4W80 - chains B and D of the 4 polymer chains in the assembly; structure by X-ray diffraction, 3.20 A resolution.

Chain B (and D):
Name: B-cell receptor-associated protein 29
From: Homo sapiens
Notes: chain D of this document is another copy of the same molecule, construct and numbering; everything in this record applies to it too
Reference sequence: Q9UHQ4 (BAP29_HUMAN), isoform Q9UHQ4-2; residues 168-229 here = UniProt positions 168-229
Sequence (64 residues; each row starts with the number of its first residue):
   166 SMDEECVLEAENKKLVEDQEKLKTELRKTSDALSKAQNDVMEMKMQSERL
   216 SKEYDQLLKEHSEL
Construct notes: expression tag (166-167)

Interface between chain B and chain D:
Pairs across the interface (54):
  Leu173(B) - His226(D)
  Glu176(B) - Gln221(D)
  Glu176(B) - Leu222(D)
  Glu176(B) - Glu225(D)
  Glu176(B) - His226(D)  salt bridge
  Asn177(B) - Leu222(D)
  Lys179(B) - Glu218(D)  salt bridge
  Leu180(B) - Leu215(D)
  Leu180(B) - Glu218(D)
  Asp183(B) - Gln211(D)
  Asp183(B) - Arg214(D)  salt bridge
  Asp183(B) - Leu215(D)
  Asp183(B) - Glu218(D)
  Gln184(B) - Leu215(D)
  Lys186(B) - Gln211(D)
  Leu187(B) - Met208(D)  hydrophobic
  Leu187(B) - Leu215(D)  hydrophobic
  Glu190(B) - Glu207(D)
  Glu190(B) - Met208(D)
  Glu190(B) - Gln211(D)  hydrogen bond
  Leu191(B) - Met208(D)  hydrophobic
  Lys193(B) - Asp204(D)
  Thr194(B) - Asp204(D)
  Thr194(B) - Met208(D)
  Ala197(B) - Ala197(D)
  Leu198(B) - Ala201(D)  hydrophobic
  Ala201(B) - Ala197(D)  hydrophobic
  Ala201(B) - Leu198(D)  hydrophobic
  Asp204(B) - Lys193(D)  salt bridge
  Asp204(B) - Thr194(D)
  Val205(B) - Thr194(D)
  Glu207(B) - Glu190(D)
  Glu207(B) - Lys193(D)  salt bridge
  Met208(B) - Glu190(D)
  Met208(B) - Leu191(D)  hydrophobic
  Met208(B) - Thr194(D)
  Gln211(B) - Asp183(D)
  Gln211(B) - Lys186(D)
  Gln211(B) - Glu190(D)
  Leu215(B) - Leu180(D)  hydrophobic
  Leu215(B) - Asp183(D)
  Leu215(B) - Gln184(D)
  Glu218(B) - Lys179(D)
  Glu218(B) - Leu180(D)
  Glu218(B) - Asp183(D)
  Tyr219(B) - Leu180(D)  hydrophobic
  Tyr219(B) - Gln184(D)  hydrogen bond
  Gln221(B) - Glu176(D)  hydrogen bond
  Leu222(B) - Leu173(D)  hydrophobic
  Leu222(B) - Glu176(D)
  Glu225(B) - Glu176(D)
  His226(B) - Leu173(D)
  His226(B) - Glu176(D)  salt bridge
  Leu229(B) - Leu173(D)  hydrophobic
Also at the interface, not in a pair above, chain B (30 interface residues in all): Lys200
Also at the interface, not in a pair above, chain D (30 interface residues in all): Val172, Leu187, Lys200, Val205, Tyr219

In short:
Chain B and chain D each contribute 30 residues to their interface, with 3 hydrogen bonds and 6 salt bridges.
Polar contacts include Glu176(B)-His226(D), Lys179(B)-Glu218(D) and Asp183(B)-Arg214(D).
Both chains are B-cell receptor-associated protein 29 (Homo sapiens). Entry 4W80 (Tetrameric BAP29 vDED with
disulfide bonds in crystal contacts) was determined by X-ray diffraction (same publication as 4W7Z).
